PDB entry 8EJE | electron microscopy, 3.69 A resolution | chains A and b of the 6 polymer chains in the assembly

# Chain A
Protein: Glycoprotein GP1
From: Lassa mammarenavirus
UniProt: E9K9S8 (E9K9S8_LASV); residues 1-254 here = UniProt positions 1-254
Amino-acid sequence (254 residues; each row starts with the number of its first residue):
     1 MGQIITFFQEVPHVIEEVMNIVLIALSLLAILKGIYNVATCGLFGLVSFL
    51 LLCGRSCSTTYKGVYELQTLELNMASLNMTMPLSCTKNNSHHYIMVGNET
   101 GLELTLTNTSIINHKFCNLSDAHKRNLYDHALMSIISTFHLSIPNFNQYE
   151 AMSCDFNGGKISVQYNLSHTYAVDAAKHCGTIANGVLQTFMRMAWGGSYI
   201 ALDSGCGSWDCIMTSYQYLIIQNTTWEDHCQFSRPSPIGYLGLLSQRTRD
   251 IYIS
Not modelled in the structure: 1-59
Cystine bridges: Cys85-Cys230, Cys117-Cys154, Cys179-Cys211
Glycans and other covalent adducts: glycan linked to Asn78; N-acetylglucosamine (NAG) linked to Asn88, Asn98, Asn108, Asn118, Asn166, Asn223
Construct notes: engineered mutation Cys206 (Lys in E9K9S8)
Reported in the primary citation:
  - post-translational modification sites: Asn98, Asn118, Asn166, Asn223
  - conformationally variable residues (loop rearrangement): Asn166 to Thr181

# Chain b
Protein: Glycoprotein GP2
From: Lassa mammarenavirus
UniProt: E9K9S8 (E9K9S8_LASV); residues 259-423 here = UniProt positions 259-423
Amino-acid sequence (165 residues; numbered 259 to 423; the number before each row is that of its first residue):
   259 GTFTWTLSDSEGNETPGGYCLTRWMLIEAELKCFGNTAVAKCNEKHDEEF
   309 CDMLRLFDFNKQAIRRLKAPAQMSIQLINKAVNALINDQLIMKNHLRDIM
   359 CIPYCNYSKYWYLNHTVTGKTSLPRCWLVSNGSYLNETHFSDDIEQQADN
   409 MITELLQKEYIDRQG
Not modelled in the structure: 420-423
Cystine bridges: Cys278-Cys291, Cys300-Cys309, Cys363-Cys384
Glycans and other covalent adducts: glycan linked to Asn364; N-acetylglucosamine (NAG) linked to Asn372, Asn389, Asn394
Construct notes: engineered mutation Pro328 (Glu in E9K9S8), Cys359 (Gly in E9K9S8)

# Interface between chain A and chain b
Contacting residue pairs (18):
  Asn184(A) with Gln334(b), hydrogen bond
  Gln188(A) with Gln334(b), hydrogen bond; Lys338(b), hydrogen bond
  Ser208(A) with Leu325(b)
  Trp209(A) with Leu325(b), hydrophobic; Lys326(b); Ala327(b); Pro328(b), hydrophobic
  Asp210(A) with Ser332(b), hydrogen bond; Gln334(b), hydrogen bond (backbone-side chain); Leu335(b)
  Cys211(A) with Gln334(b), hydrogen bond
  Gln246(A) with Asn341(b), hydrogen bond
  Thr248(A) with Asn341(b), hydrogen bond
  Arg249(A) with Asn337(b)
  Asp250(A) with Lys338(b), salt bridge
  Tyr252(A) with Ser332(b), hydrogen bond (side chain-backbone); Gln334(b), hydrogen bond
Other interface residues (no listed pair), chain b (11 interface residues in all): Arg324

# Summary
The chain A/chain b interface involves 11 residues from each chain, with 10 hydrogen bonds and 1 salt bridge.
Polar pairs include Asp250(A)-Lys338(b), Asn184(A)-Gln334(b) and Gln188(A)-Gln334(b). Covalently linked
N-acetylglucosamine: at Asn88(A), Asn98(A), Asn108(A), Asn118(A), Asn166(A) and Asn223(A). The paper reports
modification sites Asn98(A), Asn118(A) and Asn166(A) among others; conformational variability at Asn166(A).
Here chain A is Glycoprotein GP1 and chain b is Glycoprotein GP2, both from Lassa mammarenavirus. Entry 8EJE
(Structure of lineage II Lassa virus glycoprotein complex (strain NIG08-A41)) was determined by electron
microscopy (same publication as 8EJD, 8EJF, 8EJG and 8EJI).
